8CVN - chains A and B; structure by electron microscopy, 2.40 A resolution.

[Chain A (and B)]
Name: 15-hydroxyprostaglandin dehydrogenase [NAD(+)]
From: Homo sapiens
Notes: EC 1.1.1.141, 1.1.1.-, 1.1.1.232; chain B of this document is another copy of the same molecule, construct and numbering; everything in this record applies to it too
UniProt: P15428 (PGDH_HUMAN); residue numbers follow UniProt; this construct covers 3-256
Sequence (256 residues; numbered 1 to 256; the number before each row is that of its first residue):
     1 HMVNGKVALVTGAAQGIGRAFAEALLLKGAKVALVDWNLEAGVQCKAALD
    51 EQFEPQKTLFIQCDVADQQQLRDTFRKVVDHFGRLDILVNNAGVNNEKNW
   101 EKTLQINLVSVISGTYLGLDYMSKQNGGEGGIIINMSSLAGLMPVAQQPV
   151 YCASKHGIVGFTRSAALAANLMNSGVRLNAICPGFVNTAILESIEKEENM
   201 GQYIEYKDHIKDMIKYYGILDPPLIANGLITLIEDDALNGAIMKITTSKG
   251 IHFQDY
Differences from the reference sequence: expression tag (1-2)
Small-molecule neighbours:
  - NADH (NAI; 1,4-dihydronicotinamide adenine dinucleotide): G12, A14, Q15, G16, I17, D36, W37, N38, C63, D64, V65, N91, A92, G93, V94, I106, M136, S137, S138, Y151, K155, P183, G184, F185, V186, T188, A189, I190, L191
  - SWL (2-[butyl(oxidanyl)-$L3-sulfanyl]-4-(2,3-dimethylimidazol-4-yl)-6-(1,3-thiazol-2-yl)thieno[2,3-b]pyridin-3-amine): N95, S138, L139, A140, M143, P144, V145, Q148, Y151, G184, F185, I190, L191, S193, I210, M213, Y217, T246
UniProt features mapped onto this chain:
  - active site: Y151 (Proton acceptor)
  - binding site (NAD(+)): G12 to A20, D36, W37, C63 to V65, N91, Y151 to K155, V186 to T188
  - binding site (substrate): S138, Q148
Reported in the primary citation:
  - self-association interface (contacts with another copy of this molecule); pairs are residue here / residue on that copy: Y116-Y203 (hydrogen bond), A146-L167, A146-A168, A153-F161, M172-Y206, F161
  - catalytic residues: S138, Y151 (citing earlier work)
  - binding site for NADH: K155 (citing earlier work)
  - binding site for SWL: S138, L139, Q148, Y151, F185, I190, L191, Y217
  - mutagenesis - F185A, Y217A: decreased binding to SWL
  - mutagenesis - Y217A: decreased binding to PGE2
  - mutagenesis - F185A, F185A/Y217A: abolished catalytic activity
  - mutagenesis - F185A (1.0-1.5 degC), Y217A (1.0-1.5 degC): decreased stability
  - mutagenesis - Y217A: decreased catalytic activity on PGE2

[How chain A and chain B interact]
Contacting residue pairs (37; chain A residue first):
  Q68(A) with W100(B); E101(B), hydrogen bond
  W100(A) with V109(B); I112(B), hydrophobic; S113(B)
  E101(A) with Q68(B), hydrogen bond
  V109(A) with W100(B)
  I112(A) with W100(B), hydrophobic
  S113(A) with W100(B)
  Y116(A) with Y203(B), hydrogen bond
  P144(A) with R163(B); S164(B)
  V145(A) with S164(B), hydrogen bond (backbone-side chain)
  A146(A) with S164(B); L167(B), hydrophobic; A168(B)
  P149(A) with F161(B), hydrophobic; S164(B)
  C152(A) with S164(B), hydrogen bond
  A153(A) with G157(B)
  H156(A) with H156(B)
  G157(A) with A153(B)
  F161(A) with P149(B), hydrophobic
  R163(A) with P144(B)
  S164(A) with P144(B); V145(B), hydrogen bond (side chain-backbone); A146(B); P149(B); C152(B), hydrogen bond
  L167(A) with A146(B), hydrophobic
  A168(A) with A146(B)
  L171(A) with Q147(B)
  M172(A) with Y203(B), hydrophobic; Y206(B)
  Y203(A) with Y116(B), hydrogen bond; M172(B), hydrophobic
  Y206(A) with M172(B)
Interface residues without a listed pair, chain A (32 interface residues in all): L104, Q105, L108, Q147, V150, G160, Q202, H209
Interface residues without a listed pair, chain B (32 interface residues in all): L104, Q105, L108, V150, G160, L171, Q202, H209

[Summary]
The chain A/chain B interface involves 32 residues from each chain, with 8 hydrogen bonds. Polar pairs include
Q68(A)-E101(B), Y116(A)-Y203(B) and V145(A)-S164(B). Chain A binds NADH and compound SWL. From the paper:
catalytic residues S138(A) and Y151(A); F185A and Y217A of chain A reduce binding to SWL.
Both chains are 15-hydroxyprostaglandin dehydrogenase [NAD(+)] (Homo sapiens). Entry 8CVN (Cryo-EM Structure
of Human 15-PGDH in Complex with Small Molecule SW209415) was determined by electron microscopy together with
8CWL and 8FD8 from the same study.
